Entry 1SC7 (X-ray diffraction, 3.00 A resolution); this record covers chains D and A of the 4 polymer chains in the assembly.

Chain D:
Molecule: 22-nt DNA strand
Sequence (22 nucleotides; numbered 101 to 122; the number before each row is that of its first residue):
   101 AAAAATTTTTCCAAGTCTTTTT
Residues lining bound ligands: M38 (4-(5,11-dioxo-5H-indeno[1,2-c]isoquinolin-6(11h)-yl)butanoate): DC111, DC112, DA113

Chain A:
Molecule: DNA topoisomerase I
Source organism: Homo sapiens
Notes: EC 5.99.1.2
Reference sequence: P11387 (TOP1_HUMAN); residues 174-765 here = UniProt positions 174-765
Sequence (592 residues; numbered 174 to 765; the number before each row is that of its first residue):
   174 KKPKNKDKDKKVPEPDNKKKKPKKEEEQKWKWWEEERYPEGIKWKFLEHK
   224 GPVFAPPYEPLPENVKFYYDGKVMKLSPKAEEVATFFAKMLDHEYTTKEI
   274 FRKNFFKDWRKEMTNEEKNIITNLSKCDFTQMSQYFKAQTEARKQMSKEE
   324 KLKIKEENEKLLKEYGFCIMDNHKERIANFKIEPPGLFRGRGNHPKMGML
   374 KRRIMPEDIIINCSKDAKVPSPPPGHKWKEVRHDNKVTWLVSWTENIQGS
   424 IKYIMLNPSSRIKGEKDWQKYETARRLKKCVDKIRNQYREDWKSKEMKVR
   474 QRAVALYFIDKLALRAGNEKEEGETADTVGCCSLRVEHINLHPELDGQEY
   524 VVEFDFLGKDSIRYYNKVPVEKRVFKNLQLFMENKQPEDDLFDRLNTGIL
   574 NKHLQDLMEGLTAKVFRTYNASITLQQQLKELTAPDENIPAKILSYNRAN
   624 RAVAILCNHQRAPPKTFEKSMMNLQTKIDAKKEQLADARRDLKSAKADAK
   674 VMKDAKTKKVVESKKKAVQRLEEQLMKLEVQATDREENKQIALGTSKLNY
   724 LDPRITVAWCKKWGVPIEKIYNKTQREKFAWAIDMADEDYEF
Not modelled in the structure: 174-198
Modified residues: Tyr-723 (o-phosphotyrosine; PTR)
Sequence notes: modified residue (723)
Residues lining bound ligands: M38 (4-(5,11-dioxo-5H-indeno[1,2-c]isoquinolin-6(11h)-yl)butanoate): Ala-351, Asn-352, Arg-364
Swiss-Prot annotation at these positions:
  - region (Interaction with DNA): Lys-425, Tyr-426, Arg-488 to Lys-493, Thr-585 to Lys-587
  - active site: Tyr-723 (O-(3'-phospho-DNA)-tyrosine intermediate)
  - site (Interaction with DNA): Arg-316, Arg-364, Trp-412, Lys-443, Thr-501, Lys-532, Asn-574, His-632, Lys-650
  - modified residue: Lys-280 (N6-acetyllysine), Ser-506 (Phosphoserine)
  - cross-link (Glycyl lysine isopeptide (Lys-Gly)): Lys-204 (interchain with G-Cter in SUMO2), Lys-336 (interchain with G-Cter in SUMO2), Lys-549 (interchain with G-Cter in SUMO2), Lys-642 (interchain with G-Cter in SUMO2), Lys-700 (interchain with G-Cter in SUMO2), Lys-712 (interchain with G-Cter in SUMO2)
  - natural variant: Lys-326 (K326R: In breast cancer), Met-370 (M370T: In CPT-resistant leukemia), Asp-533 (D533G: In CPT-resistant leukemia), Asn-722 (N722S: In CPT-resistant leukemia), Thr-729 (T729A: In CPT-resistant lung cancer)
  - mutagenesis: Lys-532 (K532A: Almost abolishes enzyme activity; K532R: Strongly reduced enzyme activity), Tyr-723 (Y723F: No change in CPT-induced clearing from nuclei)

How chain D and chain A interact:
Pairs across the interface - 31 pairs, chain D then chain A:
  DA105(D) / Asn-646(A)  hydrogen bond to the phosphate
  DA105(D) / Lys-650(A)  sugar contact
  DA113(D) / Phe-361(A)  phosphate contact
  DA113(D) / Arg-362(A)  hydrogen bond to the phosphate
  DA113(D) / Gly-363(A)  hydrogen bond to the phosphate
  DA113(D) / Arg-364(A)  hydrogen bond to the base
  DA113(D) / Lys-374(A)  salt bridge to the phosphate
  DA113(D) / Lys-425(A)  base contact
  DA114(D) / Phe-361(A)  phosphate contact
  DA114(D) / Gly-363(A)  phosphate contact
  DA114(D) / Arg-364(A)  hydrogen bond to the phosphate
  DA114(D) / His-367(A)  salt bridge to the phosphate
  DA114(D) / Gln-421(A)  phosphate contact
  DA114(D) / Lys-532(A)  hydrogen bond to the base
  DA114(D) / Asp-533(A)  sugar contact
  DG115(D) / Arg-488(A)  phosphate contact
  DG115(D) / Lys-493(A)  salt bridge to the phosphate
  DG115(D) / Thr-501(A)  hydrogen bond to the phosphate
  DG115(D) / Gly-531(A)  phosphate contact
  DG115(D) / Lys-532(A)  hydrogen bond to the sugar
  DG115(D) / Asp-533(A)  hydrogen bond to the phosphate
  DT116(D) / Arg-488(A)  phosphate contact
  DT116(D) / Ala-489(A)  hydrogen bond to the phosphate
  DT116(D) / Gly-490(A)  hydrogen bond to the phosphate
  DT116(D) / Asn-491(A)  hydrogen bond to the phosphate
  DT116(D) / Lys-587(A)  phosphate contact
  DC117(D) / Ala-489(A)  phosphate contact
  DC117(D) / Asn-574(A)  hydrogen bond to the phosphate
  DC117(D) / Thr-585(A)  phosphate contact
  DC117(D) / Ala-586(A)  hydrogen bond to the phosphate
  DC117(D) / Lys-587(A)  hydrogen bond to the phosphate
Interface residues without a listed pair, chain D (10 interface residues in all): DT106, DT110, DC112, DT118
Interface residues without a listed pair, chain A (27 interface residues in all): Asn-331, Leu-360, Ser-534, Leu-647

Overview:
Chain D and chain A form an interface of 10 and 27 residues respectively, with 15 hydrogen bonds and 3 salt
bridges. Among the polar pairs are DA113(D)/Arg-364(A), DA114(D)/Lys-532(A) and DG115(D)/Lys-532(A). Compound
M38 is bound between chain D and chain A.
Chain D is a 22-nt DNA strand and chain A is DNA topoisomerase I (Homo sapiens); the structure, Human DNA
Topoisomerase I (70 Kda) In Complex With The Indenoisoquinoline MJ-II-38 and Covalent Complex With ..., was
determined by X-ray diffraction (same publication as 1T8I and 1SEU).
